PDB entry 8JZE | electron microscopy, 2.99 A resolution | chains i and b of the 27 polymer chains in the assembly

[Chain i]
Molecule: Photosystem I PsaI
UniProt: A0A812IJ75 (A0A812IJ75_9DINO); residue numbers follow UniProt; this construct covers 59-177
Chain sequence (119 residues; each row starts with the number of its first residue):
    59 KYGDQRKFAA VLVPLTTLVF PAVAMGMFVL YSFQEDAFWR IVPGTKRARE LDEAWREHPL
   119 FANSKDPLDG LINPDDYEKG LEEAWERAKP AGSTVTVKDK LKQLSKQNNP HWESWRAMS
Residues lining bound ligands:
  - beta-carotene (BCR): Thr-74, Thr-75, Leu-76, Phe-78, Pro-79, Met-83
  - chlorophyll a (CLA), molecule 1: Gln-63, Phe-66, Ala-67, Leu-70, Val-71, Thr-74
  - chlorophyll a (CLA), molecule 2: Pro-72, Thr-75, Leu-76
  - chlorophyll a (CLA), molecule 3: Thr-74, Phe-78, Phe-86, Phe-96, Arg-98, Ile-99
  - chlorophyll a (CLA), molecule 4: Phe-78, Ala-82, Met-85, Phe-86, Tyr-89
  - chlorophyll a (CLA), molecule 5: Ala-80, Met-83, Gly-84

[Chain b]
Molecule: Photosystem I PsaB
Chain sequence (663 residues; row label = number of the first residue in the row):
    35 GRCASSRYLQ VLGSIHDIEC GFGIDNTLSL NLQIFTAHWG HLTIILIWVS SNLYHIASNA
    95 NYSLWVKNPI PSMPIAHNIW DPHFTNSTST PYSHTIITTI LIAYSGIYNQ LYTSGFNTIN
   155 QIYKTTFTFS CLAVISILLA KIHINTHSEL LHKLASHTSQ IPSFFQLLYF LDVAISSVNI
   215 RFNFHTGILV GLFSIGYTGH LLDITIPASR APLIHTSPSY LTFFGGLKSN TSSLYLTDIA
   275 HHHLAIGIIS ILTGHLYSSF RAALGTYIRD ILYTSHLTHS IKSLHLALSL ILASCTPLTS
   335 TTAQHIYSLT PYFYLSYDHI YSTALYVHHS YITSFLAIAS HAHTAITLVR DWVAPLEQES
   395 SSKQIRIHTH KAAIISHLSW VSLWLGFHTL AVYSHNDTCI AFNSPSKQIL IEASNGQLIQ
   455 QASGKALYGT INSINNYNKS FDSFIHPISP GDLYVHHAIA LGLHITVLIL LKGGLEARGS
   515 KLMPDKMEHS FGFSCDGPGR GGTCDISAWD SFYLATFWML NSNAWISFYF HYKHLTPRQF
   575 SESSTYLESW FRDYLWFNST PLIHGYSTLG ANDLSVQSWS FLLTHLAWAS GFMFLISWRG
   635 YWQELIDIIL YIHLKTPILI NLWNGDIYTP LALSIVQARF IGLVHFSTGL ILTYPPFIIG
   695 ATS
Bound ions: 4Fe-4S cluster Fe: Cys-529, Cys-538 (shared with 2 residues of chain a)
Residues lining bound ligands:
  - beta-carotene (BCR), molecule 1: Gly-74, His-75, Thr-77, Ile-78, Ile-171
  - beta-carotene (BCR), molecule 2: Ile-229, Ile-282, Ile-285, Leu-286, His-289, Leu-298
  - beta-carotene (BCR), molecule 3: Val-610, Trp-613, Ser-614, Leu-617, Trp-636, Leu-639, Ile-640, Ile-643
  - beta-carotene (BCR), molecule 4: Thr-650, Ile-652, Leu-653
  - chlorophyll a (CLA), molecule 1: Ser-39, Tyr-42, Leu-43, Ile-640, Ile-643, Leu-644, His-647, Leu-653, Trp-657, Tyr-662, Pro-664, Leu-665, Leu-667
  - chlorophyll a (CLA), molecule 2: Leu-43, Leu-617, Leu-620, Ala-621, Ser-624, Met-627, Phe-628, Leu-667, Phe-674, Ile-675, Val-678, His-679, Thr-682
  - chlorophyll a (CLA), molecule 3: Leu-46, Gly-47, Ser-48, Ile-49, His-50, Asp-51, His-319, Leu-322, Leu-326, Phe-369, Ile-372, Ala-373, Ala-376, His-377, Ile-380, Arg-384, Phe-525, Trp-543, Phe-546, Phe-674, Val-678, Thr-682, Leu-686
  - chlorophyll a (CLA), molecule 4: Ile-49, His-50, Ile-52, Gln-67, Ala-71, His-75, Ile-78
  - chlorophyll a (CLA), molecule 5: His-50, Ile-52, Ile-68, Ala-71, His-72, His-75, Leu-76, Ile-79, Leu-318, His-319, Ala-321, Leu-322, Ile-325, Leu-326, Cys-329
  - chlorophyll a (CLA), molecule 6: His-50, His-75, Ile-78, Ile-79, Trp-82, Ile-366, Phe-369, Leu-370
  - chlorophyll a (CLA), molecule 7: Phe-69, Trp-73, Leu-173, Ile-176, His-177, Thr-180, His-181, Ala-208, Ile-209
  - chlorophyll a (CLA), molecule 8: Phe-69, His-72, Trp-73, Leu-76, Ala-208, Ile-209, Ser-211, Ile-214, Arg-215, Phe-218, His-219, Ile-222, Leu-223, Val-224, Phe-227, Leu-332
  - chlorophyll a (CLA), molecule 9: Ile-78, Ile-81, Trp-82, Ser-84, Ser-85, Tyr-88, His-89, Asn-93, His-111, Asn-112, Trp-114
  - chlorophyll a (CLA), molecule 10: Trp-82, Asn-86, His-89, Ile-90, Ala-110, His-111, Leu-135, Ile-136, Ala-137, Tyr-138, Ser-139, Ile-141, Val-610, Gln-611, Leu-686
  - chlorophyll a (CLA), molecule 11: Trp-82, Asn-86, Tyr-138, Ser-139, Ile-141, Ala-358, Leu-359, Val-361, His-362, Tyr-365, Ile-366, Phe-369, Ile-685, Leu-686, Tyr-688, Pro-689, Ile-692
  - chlorophyll a (CLA), molecule 12: Trp-82, Asn-86, Ser-139, Gly-140, Ile-141, Gln-144, Leu-332, Thr-333, Thr-336, Ile-340, Tyr-346, Leu-359, His-362, His-363, Ile-366, Leu-370
  - chlorophyll a (CLA), molecule 13: His-111, Asn-112, Ile-113, Trp-114, Asp-115, Pro-116, His-117, Phe-118, Leu-135, Ser-609, Val-610, Trp-613
  - chlorophyll a (CLA), molecule 14: Gln-144, Thr-147, Ser-148, Leu-223, Val-224, Phe-227, Ser-228, Tyr-231, Leu-268, Ile-273, His-276, His-277, Ile-280, Leu-332, Thr-335, Thr-336, His-339, Ile-340, Pro-345, Tyr-346
  - chlorophyll a (CLA), molecule 15: Ser-148, Gly-149, Phe-150, Gln-155, Thr-159, Thr-162, Phe-227, Gly-230, Tyr-231, Gly-233, His-234, Asp-237, Ile-238
  - chlorophyll a (CLA), molecule 16: Ile-169, Leu-172, Ile-176
  - chlorophyll a (CLA), molecule 17: Asn-217, Phe-218, Ile-222, Leu-226, Ile-285, Gly-288, His-289, Tyr-291, Ser-293, Phe-294, Leu-298
  - chlorophyll a (CLA), molecule 18: Ile-229, Gly-230, Thr-232, Gly-233, Leu-236, Asp-237, His-249, Thr-250, Leu-255, Leu-278
  - chlorophyll a (CLA), molecule 19: Pro-252, Leu-255, Thr-256, Phe-257, His-275, Leu-278, Ala-279, Ile-282, Ile-283
  - chlorophyll a (CLA), molecule 20: Thr-256, Phe-257, Gly-259, Gly-260, Leu-268, Asp-272, Ile-273, His-275, His-276, Ala-279, Ile-280, Ile-283, His-339, Leu-343, Leu-461, Phe-475, Phe-478
  - chlorophyll a (CLA), molecule 21: Leu-286, Thr-287, His-289, Leu-290, Ala-297, Leu-298, Gly-299, Thr-300
  - chlorophyll a (CLA), molecule 22: Leu-290, Thr-300, Asp-304, Ile-305, Thr-308
  - chlorophyll a (CLA), molecule 23: Tyr-365, Thr-423, Leu-424, Tyr-427, Val-489, Ala-492, Leu-495, Asn-555, Ala-558, Trp-559, Phe-562, Leu-581, Trp-584, Phe-585, Leu-589, Ser-593, Ile-597, Phe-615, His-619, Trp-622, Phe-680, Leu-684, Thr-687, Tyr-688, Phe-691
  - chlorophyll a (CLA), molecule 24: Lys-397, Arg-400, Ile-401, Thr-403, His-404, Ile-408, His-411, Leu-505
  - chlorophyll a (CLA), molecule 25: Ala-407, His-411, Trp-414
  - chlorophyll a (CLA), molecule 26: Ile-408, His-411, Leu-412, Trp-414, Val-415, Ala-494, Leu-497, His-498, Val-501, Leu-505
  - chlorophyll a (CLA), molecule 27: Ser-410, His-411, Ser-413, Trp-414, Leu-417, Phe-421
  - chlorophyll a (CLA), molecule 28: Ser-413, Ser-416, Leu-417, Gly-420, Phe-421, Leu-424, Leu-495, Ile-499, Leu-502, Ile-503, Leu-548, Phe-551, Trp-552
  - chlorophyll a (CLA), molecule 29: Trp-414, Leu-417, Trp-418, Phe-421, His-422
  - chlorophyll a (CLA), molecule 30: Trp-414, Val-415, Trp-418, Leu-419, Ile-445, Glu-446, Ala-447, Ser-448, Asn-449, Gly-450, Ile-482, Leu-487, His-490, His-491, Ala-494, His-498
  - chlorophyll a (CLA), molecule 31: Leu-424, Ser-428, Asp-431, Leu-495, Phe-551, Trp-552, Asn-555, Trp-559, Leu-581, Phe-585, Leu-589, Trp-622, Phe-680, Leu-684
  - chlorophyll a (CLA), molecule 32: Ala-425, Val-426, Ser-428, His-429, Thr-432, Cys-433, Phe-436, Lys-441, Ile-443
  - chlorophyll a (CLA), molecule 33: Ser-448, Asn-449, Leu-452
  - chlorophyll a (CLA), molecule 34: Phe-585, Leu-589, Trp-590
  - chlorophyll a (CLA), molecule 35: Trp-613, Leu-616, Leu-617, His-619, Leu-620, Trp-622, Ala-623, Phe-626
  - chlorophyll a (CLA), molecule 36: Leu-620, Ala-623, Ser-624, Phe-626, Met-627, Ile-630, Ser-631, Tyr-635, Trp-636, Leu-639
  - chlorophyll a (CLA), molecule 37: Ile-643, Ile-646, His-647, Thr-650, Leu-653
  - chlorophyll a (CLA), molecule 38: Tyr-645, Ile-646, Lys-649, Thr-650, Pro-651
  - chlorophyll a (CLA), molecule 39: Thr-650, Pro-651, Ile-652, Leu-653
  - Diadinoxanthin (DD6; (3S,3'R,5R,6S,7cis)-7',8'-didehydro-5,6-dihydro-5,6-epoxy-beta,beta-carotene-3,3'-diol): Leu-76, Ile-79, Trp-82, Val-83, Phe-218, Ile-222, Leu-223, Leu-226, Phe-227
  - phylloquinone (PQN): Tyr-42, Met-627, Phe-628, Ser-631, Trp-632, Arg-633, Trp-636, Ile-640, Leu-665, Ala-666, Leu-667, Ala-672
  - 4Fe-4S cluster (SF4): Ser-528, Cys-529, Gly-531, Pro-532, Thr-537, Cys-538, Trp-632, Ile-669, Arg-673

[Interface between chain i and chain b]
Residue-residue contacts - 55 pairs, chain i then chain b:
  Lys-59(i) / Ile-131(b)
  Tyr-60(i) / Asn-93(b)
  Tyr-60(i) / Ala-94(b)
  Tyr-60(i) / Ile-109(b)
  Tyr-60(i) / Asn-112(b)  hydrogen bond
  Tyr-60(i) / Ile-131(b)  hydrophobic
  Tyr-60(i) / Thr-132(b)
  Tyr-60(i) / Ile-134(b)
  Gly-61(i) / Thr-132(b)
  Gln-63(i) / Ser-92(b)
  Gln-63(i) / Asn-93(b)
  Arg-64(i) / Thr-132(b)
  Ala-67(i) / Trp-114(b)  hydrophobic
  Ala-68(i) / Trp-114(b)  hydrophobic
  Val-71(i) / Trp-114(b)  hydrophobic
  Pro-72(i) / Trp-114(b)
  Phe-86(i) / Tyr-42(b)  hydrophobic
  Ser-90(i) / Tyr-42(b)  hydrogen bond
  Ser-90(i) / Tyr-662(b)  hydrogen bond (backbone-side chain)
  Phe-91(i) / Ile-661(b)  hydrophobic
  Phe-91(i) / Tyr-662(b)  hydrophobic
  Phe-96(i) / Val-45(b)  hydrophobic
  Trp-97(i) / Phe-56(b)
  Arg-98(i) / Cys-54(b)
  Arg-98(i) / Gly-55(b)
  Arg-98(i) / Phe-56(b)  hydrogen bond (backbone-backbone)
  Arg-98(i) / Gly-57(b)
  Arg-98(i) / Ile-58(b)
  Ile-99(i) / Val-45(b)
  Ile-99(i) / Ser-48(b)
  Ile-99(i) / Ile-49(b)  hydrophobic
  Ile-99(i) / Phe-56(b)
  Val-100(i) / Arg-41(b)
  Val-100(i) / Val-45(b)  hydrophobic
  Pro-101(i) / Phe-56(b)  hydrophobic
  Asp-110(i) / Phe-56(b)
  Asp-110(i) / Gly-57(b)
  Asp-110(i) / Asp-59(b)
  Trp-113(i) / Gly-57(b)
  Trp-113(i) / Asp-59(b)
  Trp-113(i) / Asn-60(b)
  Trp-113(i) / Ser-63(b)
  Arg-114(i) / Asp-59(b)  salt bridge
  His-116(i) / Leu-185(b)  hydrogen bond (side chain-backbone)
  His-116(i) / Leu-188(b)
  Leu-118(i) / Leu-188(b)  hydrophobic
  Leu-118(i) / Phe-198(b)
  Leu-118(i) / Leu-202(b)
  Leu-118(i) / Leu-205(b)  hydrophobic
  Phe-119(i) / Asn-60(b)
  Phe-119(i) / Leu-202(b)  hydrophobic
  Phe-119(i) / Leu-205(b)  hydrophobic
  Lys-123(i) / Asp-59(b)  salt bridge
  Ile-130(i) / Phe-199(b)  hydrophobic
  Trp-173(i) / Phe-56(b)  hydrophobic
Other interface residues (no listed pair), chain i (35 interface residues in all): Ala-95, Gly-102, Ala-106, Leu-109, Pro-117, Asp-127, Gly-128, Met-176
Other interface residues (no listed pair), chain b (33 interface residues in all): Arg-36, Leu-62, Leu-201

[Overview]
35 residues of chain i and 33 residues of chain b are in contact, with 5 hydrogen bonds and 2 salt bridges.
Polar contacts include Arg-114(i)/Asp-59(b), Lys-123(i)/Asp-59(b) and Tyr-60(i)/Asn-112(b). 3 chlorophyll a
molecules are bound between chain i and chain b.
Chain i is Photosystem I PsaI and chain b is Photosystem I PsaB; the structure, PSI-AcpPCI supercomplex from
Symbiodinium, was determined by electron microscopy, deposited together with 8JW0 and 8JZF.
